Entry 9FWV (electron microscopy, 3.50 A resolution); this record covers chains B and J of the 20 polymer chains in the assembly.

[Chain B]
Protein: Carboxysome assembly protein CcmM
Organism: Synechococcus elongatus PCC 7942
UniProt: Q03513 (CCMM_SYNE7); numbering as in UniProt (aligned over 225-310)
Chain sequence (86 residues; numbered 225 to 310; the number before each row is that of its first residue):
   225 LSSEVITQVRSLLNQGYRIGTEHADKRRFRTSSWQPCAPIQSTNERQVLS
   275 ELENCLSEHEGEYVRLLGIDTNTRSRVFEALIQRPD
UniProt features mapped onto this chain:
  - mutagenesis: Arg251 to Arg252 (Prevents RuBisCO condensation), Cys279 (C279S: About 2-fold increased doubling time, about 15% increase in CO(2) requirement)

[Chain J]
Protein: Ribulose bisphosphate carboxylase large chain
Organism: Synechococcus elongatus PCC 7942
Notes: EC 4.1.1.39
UniProt: Q31NB3 (RBL_SYNE7); residues 20-461 here correspond to UniProt positions 17-458 (UniProt number = residue number - 3)
Chain sequence (442 residues; each row starts with the number of its first residue):
    20 YKLTYYTPDYTPKDTDLLAAFRFSPQPGVPADEAGAAIAAESSTGTWTTV
    70 WTDLLTDMDRYKGKCYHIEPVQGEENSYFAFIAYPLDLFEEGSVTNILTS
   120 IVGNVFGFKAIRSLRLEDIRFPVALVKTFQGPPHGIQVERDLLNKYGRPM
   170 LGCTIKPKLGLSAKNYGRAVYECLRGGLDFTKDDENINSQPFQRWRDRFL
   220 FVADAIHKSQAETGEIKGHYLNVTAPTCEEMMKRAEFAKELGMPIIMHDF
   270 LTAGFTANTTLAKWCRDNGVLLHIHRAMHAVIDRQRNHGIHFRVLAKCLR
   320 LSGGDHLHSGTVVGKLEGDKASTLGFVDLMREDHIEADRSRGVFFTQDWA
   370 SMPGVLPVASGGIHVWHMPALVEIFGDDSVLQFGGGTLGHPWGNAPGATA
   420 NRVALEACVQARNEGRDLYREGGDILREAGKWSPELAAALDL
Not modelled in the structure: 66-67, 332-337, 404-411

[How chain B and chain J interact]
Residue-residue contacts - 16 pairs, chain B then chain J:
  Arg252(B) - Asp78(J)  salt bridge
  Thr255(B) - Arg79(J)  hydrogen bond (backbone-side chain)
  Pro260(B) - Thr26(J)
  Cys261(B) - Asp28(J)
  Ala262(B) - Asp28(J)
  Pro263(B) - Asp28(J)
  Ile293(B) - Thr30(J)
  Thr297(B) - Glu355(J)
  Thr297(B) - Ala356(J)
  Arg298(B) - His86(J)  hydrogen bond
  Arg298(B) - Glu88(J)  salt bridge
  Arg298(B) - Phe100(J)
  Arg300(B) - Thr30(J)  hydrogen bond (side chain-backbone)
  Arg300(B) - Pro31(J)  hydrogen bond (side chain-backbone)
  Arg300(B) - Lys32(J)
  Arg300(B) - Asp33(J)
Other interface residues (no listed pair), chain B (13 interface residues in all): Trp258, Arg289, Leu291
Other interface residues (no listed pair), chain J (17 interface residues in all): Tyr29, Lys83, Tyr85, Thr365

[Summary]
13 residues of chain B and 17 residues of chain J are in contact; the contacts include 4 hydrogen bonds and 2
salt bridges. Polar contacts include Arg252(B)-Asp78(J), Arg298(B)-Glu88(J) and Thr255(B)-Arg79(J). Curated
annotation (UniProt) lists 3 mutagenesis sites on chain B.
Chain B is Carboxysome assembly protein CcmM and chain J is Ribulose bisphosphate carboxylase large chain,
both from Synechococcus elongatus PCC 7942; the structure, Rubisco in native beta-carboxysomes, was determined
by electron microscopy.
